7QX3 - chains B and D of the 4 polymer chains in the assembly; structure by X-ray diffraction, 3.60 A resolution.

== Chain B (and D) ==
Protein: Aminotransferase TR2
Notes: EC 2.6.1.18; chain D of this document is another copy of the same molecule, construct and numbering; everything in this record applies to it too
UniProtKB: A0A3G5BC54 (A0A3G5BC54_9GAMM); numbering as in UniProt (aligned over 1-457)
Sequence (465 residues; row label = number of the first residue in the row):
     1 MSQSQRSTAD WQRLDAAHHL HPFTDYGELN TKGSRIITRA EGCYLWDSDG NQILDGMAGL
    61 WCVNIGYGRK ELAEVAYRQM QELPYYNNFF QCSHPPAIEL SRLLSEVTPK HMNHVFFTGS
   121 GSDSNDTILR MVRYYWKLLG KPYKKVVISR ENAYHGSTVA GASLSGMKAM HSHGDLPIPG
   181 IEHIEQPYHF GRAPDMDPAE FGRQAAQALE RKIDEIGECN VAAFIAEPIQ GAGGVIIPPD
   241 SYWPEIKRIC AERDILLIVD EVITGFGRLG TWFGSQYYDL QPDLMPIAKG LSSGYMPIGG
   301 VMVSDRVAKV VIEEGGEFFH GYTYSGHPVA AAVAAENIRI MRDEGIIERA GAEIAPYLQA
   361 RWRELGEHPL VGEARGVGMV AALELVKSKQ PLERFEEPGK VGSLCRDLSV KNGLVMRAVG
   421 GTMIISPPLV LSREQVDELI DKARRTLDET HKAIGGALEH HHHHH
Unresolved in the structure: 1-37, 456-465 (chain D: 1-33, 454-465)
Differences from the reference sequence: conflict S172 (Ala in A0A3G5BC54), H173 (Gln in A0A3G5BC54); expression tag (458-465)
Ligand contacts: 2-azanylethyl hydrogen sulfate (GH0): L60, W61, Y154, A232, I263, K289, R417
What the authors report for this chain:
  - mutagenesis - S172A/H173A: abolished catalytic activity
  - mutagenesis - L60F/A232F: decreased catalytic activity
  - mutagenesis - L60F/A232F: unchanged catalytic activity on 3-OTfBA

== Chain B / chain D interface ==
Pairs across the interface - 15 pairs, chain B then chain D:
  R39(B) - D343(D)  hydrogen bond (side chain-backbone)
  E41(B) - E71(D)
  E41(B) - E336(D)
  E41(B) - I340(D)
  W46(B) - E344(D)
  R69(B) - R78(D)
  K70(B) - E336(D)  salt bridge
  E71(B) - R78(D)
  E74(B) - E82(D)
  E74(B) - S93(D)
  E74(B) - H94(D)
  Y77(B) - H94(D)
  R78(B) - S93(D)  hydrogen bond
  E344(B) - R78(D)  salt bridge
  E434(B) - E41(D)
Disulfides between the chains: C219(B)-C219(D)

== Summary ==
The interface between chain B and chain D involves 11 residues on one side and 10 on the other, with 1
disulfide bond, 2 hydrogen bonds and 2 salt bridges. Polar pairs include K70(B)-E336(D), E344(B)-R78(D) and
R39(B)-D343(D). From the paper: S172A/H173A of chain B abolish catalytic activity; L60F/A232F of chain B
reduce catalytic activity.
Chain B and chain D are both Aminotransferase TR2; the structure, Structure of the transaminase TR2E2 with
EOS, was determined by X-ray diffraction together with 7QX0, 7QYG and 7QYF from the same study.
